3ZUF - chains D and E; structure by X-ray diffraction, 2.20 A resolution.

[Chain D (and E)]
Molecule: Fluorescent protein dronpa
From: Echinophyllia SP. SC22
Notes: chain E of this document is another copy of the same molecule, construct and numbering; everything in this record applies to it too
Reference sequence: Q5TLG6 (Q5TLG6_9CNID); aligned to UniProt positions 2-218 over residues 2-218
Amino-acid sequence (215 residues; row label = number of the first residue in the row; note: 2 numbers in that range are skipped by the numbering (no residue carries them; nothing is unmodelled there)):
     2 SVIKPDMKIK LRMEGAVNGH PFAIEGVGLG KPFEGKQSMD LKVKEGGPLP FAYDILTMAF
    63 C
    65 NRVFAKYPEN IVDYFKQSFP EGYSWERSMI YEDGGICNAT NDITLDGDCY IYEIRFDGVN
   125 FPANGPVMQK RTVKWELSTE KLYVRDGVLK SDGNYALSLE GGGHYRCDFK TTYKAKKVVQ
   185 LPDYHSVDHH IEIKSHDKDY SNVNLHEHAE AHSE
Construct notes: conflict M59 (Thr in Q5TLG6), A60 (Val in Q5TLG6), I94 (Asn in Q5TLG6), L141 (Pro in Q5TLG6), S155 (Gly in Q5TLG6), G157 (Val in Q5TLG6), Y159 (Met in Q5TLG6), S190 (Phe in Q5TLG6); chromophore (63, 63, 63)
Modified residues: C63 ([(4Z)-2-[(1R)-1-amino-2-mercaptoethyl]-4-(4-hydroxybenzylidene)-5-oxo-4,5-dihydro-1H-imidazol-1-yl]acetic acid; GYC)
Glycans and other covalent adducts: covalent link F61-C63; covalent link C63-N65

[Chain D / chain E interface]
Contacting residue pairs (38; chain D residue first):
  N19(D) with E90(E)
  E90(D) with N19(E); V123(E); N124(E), hydrogen bond (side chain-backbone)
  R91(D) with V123(E)
  S92(D) with I100(E); N124(E)
  I94(D) with I100(E), hydrophobic
  I100(D) with S92(E); I94(E), hydrophobic; N102(E), hydrogen bond (backbone-side chain)
  C101(D) with N102(E)
  N102(D) with I100(E), hydrogen bond (side chain-backbone); N102(E), hydrogen bond; D121(E), hydrogen bond (side chain-backbone); V123(E)
  A103(D) with V123(E)
  T104(D) with V123(E)
  R119(D) with R119(E); D121(E), salt bridge
  D121(D) with N102(E), hydrogen bond (backbone-side chain); R119(E); D121(E)
  G122(D) with N102(E)
  V123(D) with E90(E); R91(E); N102(E); A103(E); T104(E)
  N124(D) with E90(E), hydrogen bond (backbone-side chain); S92(E); K174(E), hydrogen bond (side chain-backbone); T176(E), hydrogen bond
  N128(D) with D150(E)
  D150(D) with N128(E), hydrogen bond
  K174(D) with N124(E), hydrogen bond (backbone-side chain)
  T176(D) with N124(E), hydrogen bond
  K178(D) with N19(E)
Other interface residues (no listed pair), chain D (23 interface residues in all): G20, F125, T175
Other interface residues (no listed pair), chain E (23 interface residues in all): G20, C101, G122, F125, T175, K178

[Summary]
Chain D and chain E each contribute 23 residues to their interface; the contacts include 12 hydrogen bonds and
1 salt bridge. Polar pairs include R119(D)-D121(E), E90(D)-N124(E) and I100(D)-N102(E).
Chain D and chain E are both Fluorescent protein dronpa (Echinophyllia SP. SC22); the structure, Padron off
(non-fluorescent) Btrans, was determined by X-ray diffraction, deposited together with 3ZUL and 3ZUJ.
